Entry 7DTT (electron microscopy, 3.80 A resolution); this record covers chains A and B.

# Chain A (and B)
Molecule: Extracellular calcium-sensing receptor
Source organism: Homo sapiens
Notes: chain B of this document is another copy of the same molecule, construct and numbering; everything in this record applies to it too
UniProtKB: P41180 (CASR_HUMAN); residue numbers follow UniProt; this construct covers 20-1078
Chain sequence (1099 residues; each row starts with the number of its first residue; numbers below 1 keep their minus sign (Met-10 is residue -10)):
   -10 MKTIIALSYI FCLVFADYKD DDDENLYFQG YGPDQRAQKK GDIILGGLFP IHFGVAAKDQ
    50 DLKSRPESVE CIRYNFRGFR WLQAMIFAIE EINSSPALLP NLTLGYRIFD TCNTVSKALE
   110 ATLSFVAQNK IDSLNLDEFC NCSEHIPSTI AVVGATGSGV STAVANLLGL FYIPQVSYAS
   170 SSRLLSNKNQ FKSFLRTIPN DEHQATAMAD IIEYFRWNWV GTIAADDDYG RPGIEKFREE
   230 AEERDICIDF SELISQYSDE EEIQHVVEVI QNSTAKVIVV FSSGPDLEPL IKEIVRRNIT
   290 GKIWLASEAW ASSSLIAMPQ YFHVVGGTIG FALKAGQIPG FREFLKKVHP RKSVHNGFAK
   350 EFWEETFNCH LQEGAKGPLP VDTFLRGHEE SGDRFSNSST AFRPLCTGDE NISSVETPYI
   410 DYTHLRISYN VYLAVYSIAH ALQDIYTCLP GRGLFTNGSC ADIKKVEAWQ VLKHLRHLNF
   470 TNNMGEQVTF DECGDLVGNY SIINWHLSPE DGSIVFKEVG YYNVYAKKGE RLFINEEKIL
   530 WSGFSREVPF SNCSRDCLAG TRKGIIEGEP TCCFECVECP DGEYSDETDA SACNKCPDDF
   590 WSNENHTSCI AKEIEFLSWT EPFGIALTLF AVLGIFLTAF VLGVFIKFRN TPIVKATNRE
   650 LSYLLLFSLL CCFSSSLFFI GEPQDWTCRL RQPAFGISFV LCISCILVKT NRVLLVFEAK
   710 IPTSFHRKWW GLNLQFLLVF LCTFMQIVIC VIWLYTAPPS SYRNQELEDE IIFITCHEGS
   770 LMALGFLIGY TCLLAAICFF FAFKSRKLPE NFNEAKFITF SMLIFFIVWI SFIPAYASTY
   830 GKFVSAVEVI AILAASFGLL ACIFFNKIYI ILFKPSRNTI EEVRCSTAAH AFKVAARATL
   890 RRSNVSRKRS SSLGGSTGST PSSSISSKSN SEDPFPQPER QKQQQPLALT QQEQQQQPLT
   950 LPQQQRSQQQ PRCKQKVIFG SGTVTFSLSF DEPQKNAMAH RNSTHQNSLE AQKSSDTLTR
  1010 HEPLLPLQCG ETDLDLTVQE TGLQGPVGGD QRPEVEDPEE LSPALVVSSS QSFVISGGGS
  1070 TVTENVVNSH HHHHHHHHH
Disordered / not traced: -10 to 19, 363-390, 638-648, 702-723, 860-1088
Sequence notes: initiating methionine (-10); expression tag (-9 to 19, 1079-1088)
Disulfide bonds: Cys60-Cys101, Cys236-Cys561, Cys358-Cys395, Cys437-Cys449, Cys542-Cys562, Cys546-Cys565, Cys568-Cys582, Cys585-Cys598, Cys677-Cys765
Covalent attachments: N-acetylglucosamine (NAG) linked to Asn261, Asn287, Asn446, Asn468, Asn488, Asn541
Ion coordination: Ca2+ site 1: Asp234 (shared with Gly557(B) of chain B); Ca2+ site 2: Gly557 (shared with Asp234(B) of chain B)
Curated features (UniProtKB/Swiss-Prot):
  - region: Phe637 to Arg648 (Intracellular loop 1 (ICL1)), Thr699 to Asn722 (Intracellular loop 2 (ICL2)), Phe790 to Lys805 (Intracellular loop 3 (ICL3)), Ala880 to Ser900 (Interaction with RNF19A), Arg890 to Arg898 (Arginine-rich retention motif)
  - binding site (phosphate): Arg66 to Trp70, Arg415 to Ser417
  - binding site (Ca(2+)): Ile81, Ser84, Leu87, Leu88, Thr100, Thr145, Ser170, Pro188, Asp190, Glu231, Asp234, Glu297, Tyr489, Gly557
  - binding site (L-tryptophan): Ser147, Ala168, Ser170, Glu297
  - binding site (spermine): Asp238, Ser240
  - site: Cys482 (Important for ability of agonist AMG 416 to activate G-protein-coupled receptor activity)
  - modified residue: Thr888 (Phosphothreonine), Ser892 (Phosphoserine), Ser899 (Phosphoserine), Ser920 (Phosphoserine), Ser1061 (Phosphoserine)
  - glycosylation (N-linked (GlcNAc...) asparagine): Asn90, Asn130, Asn261, Asn287, Asn386, Asn400, Asn446, Asn468, Asn488, Asn541, Asn594
  - natural variant: Gly21 (G21R: In HHC1), Gln27 (Q27R: Found in a patient with primary hyperparathyroidism detected at adulthood), Lys29 (K29E: In HYPOC1), Pro39 (P39A: In HHC1), Phe42 (F42S: In HHC1), Lys47 (K47N: In HYPOC1), Ser53 (S53P: In HHC1), Pro55 (P55L: In HHC1), Arg62 (R62M: In HHC1), Arg66 (R66C: In HHC1; R66H: In HHC1), Ile81 (I81M: In HHC1), Thr100 (T100I: In NSHPT), 91 further natural variant entries in UniProt
  - mutagenesis: Lys29 (K29A/N/E/D: Increased calcium sensitivity; K29R: Does not affect calcium sensitivity), Leu51 (L51A: Decreased calcium-induced G-protein-coupled receptor activity), Arg69 (R69E: Abolishes G-protein coupled receptor signaling pathway), Trp70 (W70A: Abolished calcium-induced G-protein-coupled receptor activity), Asn102 (N102I: Abolishes G-protein coupled receptor activity), Thr145 (T145A: Abolished calcium-induced G-protein-coupled receptor activity; T145I: Reduced calcium-induced G-protein-coupled receptor activity), Ser147 (S147A: Abolished calcium-induced G-protein-coupled receptor activity), Ser170 (S170A: Abolished calcium-induced G-protein-coupled receptor activity; S170K: Reduced calcium-induced G-protein-coupled receptor activity), Asp190 (D190A: Reduced calcium-induced G-protein-coupled receptor activity; D190K: Reduced calcium-induced G-protein-coupled receptor activity), Gln193 (Q193A: Reduced calcium-induced G-protein-coupled receptor activity), Asp216 (D216A: Strongly reduced calcium-induced G-protein-coupled receptor activity), Tyr218 (Y218A: Abolished calcium-induced G-protein-coupled receptor activity; Y218S: Abolished calcium-induced G-protein-coupled receptor activity), 37 further mutagenesis entries in UniProt
What the authors report for this chain:
  - mutagenesis - L51A, F444A, W458A, G557E, I603A/F605A, I761A/F762A/I763A, F762A, A824K, S827K: decreased signaling in response to Ca2+
  - disease-associated variants - A824K: decreased signaling in response to Ca2+ (citing earlier work)

# Interface between chain A and chain B
Contacting residue pairs - 87 pairs, chain A then chain B:
  Tyr20(A) with Leu125(B), hydrophobic
  Gly21(A) with Ser122(B), hydrogen bond (backbone-backbone)
  Gln49(A) with Tyr161(B); Arg465(B)
  Asp50(A) with Lys462(B), hydrogen bond (backbone-side chain)
  Leu51(A) with Phe444(B); Leu461(B), hydrophobic; Lys462(B); Arg465(B)
  Lys52(A) with Leu443(B); Phe444(B); Thr445(B); Trp458(B)
  Ser53(A) with Trp458(B)
  Arg54(A) with Glu456(B), salt bridge; Trp458(B)
  Pro55(A) with Trp458(B)
  Val104(A) with Asn155(B); Gln179(B)
  Ser105(A) with Leu159(B)
  Leu108(A) with Asn155(B); Leu159(B), hydrophobic
  Glu109(A) with Leu159(B)
  Leu112(A) with Leu112(B), hydrophobic; Leu156(B), hydrophobic
  Lys119(A) with Lys119(B)
  Ser122(A) with Gly21(B), hydrogen bond (backbone-backbone)
  Leu125(A) with Tyr20(B), hydrophobic; Asn130(B)
  Asp126(A) with Asp126(B); Phe128(B)
  Glu127(A) with Phe128(B); Cys129(B)
  Phe128(A) with Asp126(B); Glu127(B)
  Cys129(A) with Glu127(B); Cys129(B), hydrophobic
  Asn130(A) with Leu125(B)
  Ala152(A) with Asn155(B)
  Asn155(A) with Val104(B); Leu108(B); Ala152(B)
  Leu159(A) with Ser105(B); Leu108(B), hydrophobic
  Tyr161(A) with Gln49(B)
  Arg172(A) with Asp215(B), salt bridge; Leu242(B)
  Leu173(A) with Arg220(B)
  Asn178(A) with Tyr246(B)
  Gln179(A) with Val104(B)
  Asp215(A) with Arg172(B), salt bridge
  Arg220(A) with Leu173(B)
  Glu224(A) with Glu224(B)
  Arg227(A) with Arg227(B)
  Glu228(A) with Ser240(B)
  Asp234(A) with Gly557(B)
  Ser240(A) with Glu228(B)
  Leu242(A) with Arg172(B)
  Tyr246(A) with Asn178(B)
  Leu443(A) with Lys52(B)
  Phe444(A) with Leu51(B); Lys52(B)
  Thr445(A) with Lys52(B)
  Glu456(A) with Arg54(B), salt bridge
  Trp458(A) with Leu51(B); Lys52(B); Ser53(B); Arg54(B); Pro55(B)
  Leu461(A) with Leu51(B), hydrophobic
  Lys462(A) with Asp50(B), hydrogen bond (side chain-backbone); Leu51(B)
  Arg465(A) with Gln49(B); Leu51(B)
  Arg551(A) with Arg551(B)
  Lys552(A) with Glu556(B), salt bridge
  Ile554(A) with Ile554(B), hydrophobic; Ser580(B)
  Glu556(A) with Lys552(B), salt bridge; Asp578(B); Ser580(B)
  Gly557(A) with Asp234(B)
  Glu558(A) with Thr560(B)
  Thr560(A) with Glu558(B); Thr560(B)
  Asp578(A) with Glu556(B)
  Ser580(A) with Ile554(B)
Other interface residues (no listed pair), chain A (62 interface residues in all): Leu123, Leu156, Phe160, Pro559, Glu564, Ala581
Other interface residues (no listed pair), chain B (62 interface residues in all): Glu109, Ile135, Phe160, Pro559, Glu564, Ala581

# Overview
Chain A and chain B each contribute 62 residues to their interface; the contacts include 4 hydrogen bonds and
6 salt bridges. Among the polar pairs are Arg54(A)-Glu456(B), Arg172(A)-Asp215(B) and Lys552(A)-Glu556(B).
From the paper: L51A, F444A and W458A of chain A, among others, reduce signaling in response to Ca2+; 9
substitutions were tested in all.
Both chains are Extracellular calcium-sensing receptor (Homo sapiens). Entry 7DTT (Human Calcium-Sensing
Receptor bound with calcium ions) was determined by electron microscopy, deposited together with 7DTU, 7DTV
and 7DTW.
